PDB entry 9JAO | electron microscopy, 3.10 A resolution | chains E and I of the 10 polymer chains in the assembly

== Chain E ==
Protein: Histone H3
From: Xenopus laevis
UniProtKB: A0A310TTQ1 (A0A310TTQ1_XENLA); residues 0-135 here correspond to UniProt positions 1-136 (UniProt number = residue number + 1)
Amino-acid sequence (136 residues; each row starts with the number of its first residue; numbering starts at 0):
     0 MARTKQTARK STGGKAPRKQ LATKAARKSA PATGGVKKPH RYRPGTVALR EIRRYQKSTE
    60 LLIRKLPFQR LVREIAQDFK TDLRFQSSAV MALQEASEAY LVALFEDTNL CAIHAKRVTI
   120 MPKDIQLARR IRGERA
Disordered / not traced: 0-39, 135

== Chain I ==
Molecule: 157-nt DNA strand
Sequence (157 nucleotides; each row starts with the number of its first residue; numbers below 1 keep their minus sign (DC-4 is residue -4)):
    -4 CCGCCCTCGA GAATCCCGGT GCCGAGGCCG CTCAATTGGT CGTAGACAGC TCTAGCACCG
    56 CTTAAACGCA CGTACGCGCT GTCCCCCGCG TTTTAACCGC CAAGGGGATT ACTCCCTAGT
   116 CTCCAGGCAC GTGTCAGATA TATACATCCT GAAGCTT
Disordered / not traced: -4 to 1, 106-152

== Chain E / chain I interface ==
Pairs across the interface (14):
  Arg63(E) - DA60(I)  sugar contact
  Arg72(E) - DC51(I)  salt bridge to the phosphate
  Arg83(E) - DG50(I)  sugar contact
  Arg83(E) - DC51(I)  phosphate contact
  Phe84(E) - DG50(I)  sugar contact
  Phe84(E) - DC51(I)  hydrogen bond to the phosphate
  Gln85(E) - DG50(I)  phosphate contact
  Ser86(E) - DG50(I)  phosphate contact
  Arg116(E) - DG71(I)  phosphate contact
  Val117(E) - DC70(I)  sugar contact
  Val117(E) - DG71(I)  hydrogen bond to the phosphate
  Thr118(E) - DG71(I)  hydrogen bond to the phosphate
  Met120(E) - DG71(I)  sugar contact
  Met120(E) - DC72(I)  phosphate contact
Interface residues without a listed pair, chain E (12 interface residues in all): Leu82, Lys115
Interface residues without a listed pair, chain I (7 interface residues in all): DA61

== In short ==
12 residues of chain E face 7 of chain I across their interface, with 3 hydrogen bonds and 1 salt bridge.
Polar pairs include Phe84(E)-DC51(I), Val117(E)-DG71(I) and Thr118(E)-DG71(I).
Here chain E is Histone H3 (Xenopus laevis) and chain I is a 157-nt DNA strand. Entry 9JAO (The structure of
SMARCAD1 bound to the hexasome in the presence of ADP-BeFx) was determined by electron microscopy.
